Entry 5WKM (X-ray diffraction, 2.25 A resolution); this record covers chain A.

# Chain A
Protein: Orf1a protein
Source organism: Middle East respiratory syndrome-related coronavirus
Notes: fragment: Peptidase C30 domain residues 3248-3553
UniProtKB: A0A1L2E0X0 (A0A1L2E0X0_9BETC); residues 1-306 here correspond to UniProt positions 3248-3553 (UniProt number = residue number + 3247)
Chain sequence (313 residues; each row starts with the number of its first residue; numbers below 1 keep their minus sign (Met-6 is residue -6)):
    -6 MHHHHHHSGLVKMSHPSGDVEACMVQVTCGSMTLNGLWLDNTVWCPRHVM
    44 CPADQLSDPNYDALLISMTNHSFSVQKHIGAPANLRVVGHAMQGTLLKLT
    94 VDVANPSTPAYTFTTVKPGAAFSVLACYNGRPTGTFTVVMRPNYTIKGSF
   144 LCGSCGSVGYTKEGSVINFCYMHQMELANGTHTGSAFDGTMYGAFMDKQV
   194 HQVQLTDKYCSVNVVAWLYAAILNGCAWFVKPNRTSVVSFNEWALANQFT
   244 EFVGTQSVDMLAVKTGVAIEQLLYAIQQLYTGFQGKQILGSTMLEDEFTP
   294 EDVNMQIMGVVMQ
Unresolved in the structure: -6 to -2, 46-47, 73-75, 305-306
Differences from the reference sequence: initiating methionine (-6); expression tag (-5 to 0)
Covalent attachments: bound form (N02) linked to Cys148; bound form (B6Y) linked to Cys148
Ligand contacts:
  - bound form (B6Y; (1R,2S)-2-{[N-({[1-(tert-butoxycarbonyl)-4-ethylpiperidin-4-yl]oxy}carbonyl)-L-leucyl]amino}-1-hydroxy-3-[(3S)-2-oxopyrrolidin-3-yl]propane-1-sulfonic acid): His41, Leu49, Tyr54, Phe143, Leu144, Cys145, Ser147, His166, Gln167, Met168, Glu169, His175, Asp190, Lys191, Gln192
  - bound form: His41, Leu49, Tyr54, Phe143, Leu144, Cys145, Gly146, Ser147, His166, Gln167, Met168, Glu169, His175, Asp190, Lys191, Gln192
  - bound form (N02; (1S,2S)-2-{[N-({[1-(tert-butoxycarbonyl)-4-ethylpiperidin-4-yl]oxy}carbonyl)-L-leucyl]amino}-1-hydroxy-3-[(3S)-2-oxopyrrolidin-3-yl]propane-1-sulfonic acid): His41, Leu49, Tyr54, Phe143, Leu144, Cys145, Gly146, Ser147, His166, Gln167, Met168, Glu169, His175, Asp190, Lys191, Gln192
Reported in the primary citation:
  - binding site for bound form: Cys148
  - catalytic residues: His41 (citing earlier work)

# Summary
Ligands of chain A: bound form. Covalently linked bound form: at Cys148. The paper reports the catalytic
residue His41; a binding site for bound form at Cys148.
Chain A is Orf1a protein (Middle East respiratory syndrome-related coronavirus); the structure, 2.25 A
resolution structure of MERS 3CL protease in complex with piperidine-based peptidomimetic inhibitor 21, was
determined by X-ray diffraction (same publication as 5WKJ, 5WKK and 5WKL).
